6XWT - chains A and C of the 6 polymer chains in the assembly; structure by X-ray diffraction, 3.47 A resolution.

# Chain A (and C)
Molecule: Histone H3-like centromeric protein cid
From: Drosophila melanogaster
Notes: chain C of this document is another copy of the same molecule, construct and numbering; everything in this record applies to it too
UniProtKB: Q9V6Q2 (CID_DROME); residues -99 to 125 here correspond to UniProt positions 1-225 (UniProt number = residue number + 100)
Amino-acid sequence (225 residues; numbered -99 to 125; the number before each row is that of its first residue; numbers below 1 keep their minus sign (Met-99 is residue -99)):
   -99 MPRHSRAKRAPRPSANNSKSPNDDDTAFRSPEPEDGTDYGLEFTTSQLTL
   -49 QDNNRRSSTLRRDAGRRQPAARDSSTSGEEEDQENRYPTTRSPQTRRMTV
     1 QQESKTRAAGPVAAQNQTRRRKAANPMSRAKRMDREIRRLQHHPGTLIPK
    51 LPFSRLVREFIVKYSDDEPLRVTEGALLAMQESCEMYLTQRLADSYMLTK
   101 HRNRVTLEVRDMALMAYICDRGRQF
Unresolved in the structure: -99 to 46, 121-125
Curated features (UniProtKB/Swiss-Prot):
  - modified residue: Ser-26 (Phosphoserine), Ser-25 (Phosphoserine), Thr-24 (Phosphothreonine), Ser-23 (Phosphoserine)
From the paper describing this entry:
  - specificity-determining residues: Ser54, Met86, Gln90 (by similarity / conservation)
  - mutagenesis - M86A, Q90G: unchanged binding to Chromosome alignment defect 1
  - mutagenesis - S54Q, M86A, Q90G: unchanged binding to His-CAL11-160
  - mutagenesis - S54Q/M86A/Q90G: decreased binding to His-CAL11-160

# How chain A and chain C interact
Residue-residue contacts (13):
  Asp94(A) with Tyr117(C)
  Leu98(A) with Leu114(C), hydrophobic
  His101(A) with Leu98(C); Arg102(C); Arg110(C); Asp111(C), salt bridge; Leu114(C)
  Arg102(A) with His101(C); Arg102(C)
  Asn103(A) with Arg110(C)
  Arg110(A) with His101(C)
  Asp111(A) with His101(C), salt bridge
  Leu114(A) with His101(C)
Interface residues without a listed pair, chain A (9 interface residues in all): Ile118
Interface residues without a listed pair, chain C (8 interface residues in all): Ile118

# Overview
Chain A and chain C form an interface of 9 and 8 residues respectively; the contacts include 2 salt bridges.
Its one salt-bridged contact is His101(A)-Asp111(C). From the paper: S54Q/M86A/Q90G of chain A reduce binding
to His-CAL11-160; specificity determinants Ser54(A), Met86(A) and Gln90(A); 4 substitutions were tested in
all.
Both chains are Histone H3-like centromeric protein cid (Drosophila melanogaster). Entry 6XWT (drosophila
melanogaster CENP-A/H4 bound to N-terminal CAL1 fragment) was determined by X-ray diffraction together with
6XWS, 6XWU and 6XWV from the same study.
